PDB entry 1Q4W | X-ray diffraction, 1.93 A resolution | chain A

# Chain A
Name: Queuine tRNA-ribosyltransferase
Organism: Zymomonas mobilis
Notes: EC 2.4.2.29
UniProt: P28720 (TGT_ZYMMO); residues 1-386 here correspond to UniProt positions 0-385 (UniProt number = residue number - 1)
Amino-acid sequence (386 residues; each row starts with the number of its first residue):
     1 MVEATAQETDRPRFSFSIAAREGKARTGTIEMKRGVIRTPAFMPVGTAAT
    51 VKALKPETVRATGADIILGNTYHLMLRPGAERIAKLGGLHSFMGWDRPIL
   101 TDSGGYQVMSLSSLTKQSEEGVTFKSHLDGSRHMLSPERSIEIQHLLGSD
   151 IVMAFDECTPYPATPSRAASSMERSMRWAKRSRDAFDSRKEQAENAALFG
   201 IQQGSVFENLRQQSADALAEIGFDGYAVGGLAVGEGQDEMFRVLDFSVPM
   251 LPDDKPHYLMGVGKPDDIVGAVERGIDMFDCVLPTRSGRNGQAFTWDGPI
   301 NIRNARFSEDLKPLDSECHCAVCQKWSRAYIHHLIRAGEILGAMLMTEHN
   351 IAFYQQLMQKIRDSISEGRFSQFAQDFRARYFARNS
Unresolved in the structure: 1-10, 113-114, 283-289, 384-386
Ion coordination: Zn2+: Cys318, Cys320, Cys323, His349
Residues lining bound ligands: 2,6-diamino-3H-quinazolin-4-one (DQU): Asp102, Ser103, Tyr106, Asp156, Cys158, Ile201, Gln203, Gly229, Gly230, Leu231, Ala232, Val233, Met260, Gly261

# Overview
Ligands of chain A: 2,6-diamino-3H-quinazolin-4-one. Cys318, Cys320, Cys323 and His349 coordinate Zn2+.
Chain A is Queuine tRNA-ribosyltransferase (Zymomonas mobilis); the structure, Crystal structure of tgt in
complex with 2,6-diamino-3H-quinazolin-4-one, was determined by X-ray diffraction together with 1Q63, 1Q65,
1Q66 and 1R5Y from the same study.
